3JBW - chains D and F of the 10 polymer chains in the assembly; structure by electron microscopy, 4.60 A resolution (low resolution: residue-level contacts below are approximate; hydrogen-bond / salt-bridge calls are withheld).

== Chain D ==
Name: V(D)J recombination-activating protein 2
Organism: Danio rerio
UniProt: Q1RLW7 (Q1RLW7_DANRE); numbering as in UniProt (aligned over 1-530)
Chain sequence (533 residues; numbered -2 to 530; the number before each row is that of its first residue; numbers below 1 keep their minus sign (Gly-2 is residue -2)):
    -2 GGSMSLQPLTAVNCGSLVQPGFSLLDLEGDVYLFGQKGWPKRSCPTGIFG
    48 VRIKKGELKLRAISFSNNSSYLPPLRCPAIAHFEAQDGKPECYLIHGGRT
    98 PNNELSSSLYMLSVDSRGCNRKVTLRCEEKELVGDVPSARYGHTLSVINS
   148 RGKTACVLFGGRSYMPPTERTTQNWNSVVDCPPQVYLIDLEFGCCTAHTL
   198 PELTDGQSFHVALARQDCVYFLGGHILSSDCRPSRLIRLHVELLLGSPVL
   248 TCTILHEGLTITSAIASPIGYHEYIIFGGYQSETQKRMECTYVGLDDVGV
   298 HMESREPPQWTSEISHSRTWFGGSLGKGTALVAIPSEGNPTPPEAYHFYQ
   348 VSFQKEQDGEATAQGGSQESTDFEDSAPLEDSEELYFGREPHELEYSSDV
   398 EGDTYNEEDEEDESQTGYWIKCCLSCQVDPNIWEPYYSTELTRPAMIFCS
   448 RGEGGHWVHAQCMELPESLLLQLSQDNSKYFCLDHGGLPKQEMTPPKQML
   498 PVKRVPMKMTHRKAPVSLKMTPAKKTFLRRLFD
Unresolved in the structure: -2 to 0, 352-530
Construct notes: expression tag (-2 to 0)

== Chain F ==
Molecule: Nicked 12-RSS intermediate reverse strand
Sequence (50 nucleotides; each row starts with the number of its first residue):
     1 CTGCAGGGTTTTTGTTCCAGTCTGTAGCACTGTGTAAGACAGGCCAGATC

== How chain D and chain F interact ==
Contacting residue pairs (7):
  Lys38(D) with DG38(F); DA39(F)
  Arg39(D) with DA39(F); DC40(F)
  Ser40(D) with DA39(F)
  Arg118(D) with DA48(F); DT49(F)
Also at the interface, not in a pair above, chain D (7 interface residues in all): Lys51, Cys116, Asn117
Also at the interface, not in a pair above, chain F (7 interface residues in all): DG47, DC50

== Summary ==
Chain D and chain F each contribute 7 residues to their interface.
Here chain D is V(D)J recombination-activating protein 2 (Danio rerio) and chain F is Nicked 12-RSS
intermediate reverse strand. Entry 3JBW (Cryo-electron microscopy structure of RAG Paired Complex (with NBD,
no symmetry)) was determined by electron microscopy, deposited together with 3JBX and 3JBY.
